Entry 1P3M (X-ray diffraction, 2.90 A resolution); this record covers chains I and C of the 10 polymer chains in the assembly.

# Chain I
Molecule: Palindromic 146bp Human Alpha-Satellite DNA fragment
From: Homo sapiens
Sequence (146 nucleotides; row label = number of the first residue in the row):
     1 ATCAATATCCACCTGCAGATTCTACCAAAAGTGTATTTGGAAACTGCTCC
    51 ATCAAAAGGCATGTTCAGCGGAATTCCGCTGAACATGCCTTTTGATGGAG
   101 CAGTTTCCAAATACACTTTTGGTAGAATCTGCAGGTGGATATTGAT

# Chain C
Name: Histone H2A
From: Xenopus laevis
Reference sequence: Q7ZT66 (Q7ZT66_9ZZZZ); residues 801-929 here correspond to UniProt positions 2-130 (UniProt number = residue number - 799)
Sequence (129 residues; row label = number of the first residue in the row):
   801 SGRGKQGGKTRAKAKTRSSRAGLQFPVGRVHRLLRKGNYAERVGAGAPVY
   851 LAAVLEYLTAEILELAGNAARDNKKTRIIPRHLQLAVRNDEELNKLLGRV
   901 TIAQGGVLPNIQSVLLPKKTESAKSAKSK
Not modelled in the structure: 801-813, 921-929
Construct notes: conflict Ala814 (Ser15 in Q7ZT66), Gly867 (Trp68 in Q7ZT66), Asn868 (Glu69 in Q7ZT66), 21 further conflict positions vs the reference (Q7ZT66) not listed

# Chain I / chain C interface
Residue-residue contacts - 12 pairs, chain I then chain C:
  DA11(I) with Lys874(C), salt bridge to the phosphate
  DA29(I) with Arg832(C), hydrogen bond to the phosphate
  DA30(I) with Gly828(C), phosphate contact; Arg829(C), hydrogen bond to the phosphate; Arg832(C), salt bridge to the phosphate
  DG31(I) with Ala814(C), phosphate contact; Lys815(C), phosphate contact; Thr816(C), phosphate contact; Arg817(C), salt bridge to the phosphate
  DT32(I) with Ala814(C), phosphate contact; Lys815(C), phosphate contact
  DG39(I) with Arg842(C), sugar contact
Other interface residues (no listed pair), chain I (7 interface residues in all): DA19
Other interface residues (no listed pair), chain C (10 interface residues in all): Arg877

# Summary
7 residues of chain I face 10 of chain C across their interface, with 2 hydrogen bonds and 3 salt bridges.
Polar contacts include DA29(I)-Arg832(C), DA30(I)-Arg829(C) and DA11(I)-Lys874(C).
Chain I is Palindromic 146bp Human Alpha-Satellite DNA fragment (Homo sapiens) and chain C is Histone H2A
(Xenopus laevis); the structure, Crystallographic Studies of Nucleosome Core Particles containing Histone
'Sin' Mutants, was determined by X-ray diffraction, deposited together with 1P34, 1P3A, 1P3B, 1P3F, 1P3G, 1P3I
and 4 further entries.
